7EGM - chains D and E of the 8 polymer chains in the assembly; structure by electron microscopy, 3.60 A resolution.

Chain D (and E):
Name: SWI/SNF complex subunit SWI3
From: Saccharomyces cerevisiae (strain ATCC 204508 / S288c)
Notes: chain E of this document is another copy of the same molecule, construct and numbering; everything in this record applies to it too
UniProtKB: P32591 (SWI3_YEAST); residue numbers follow UniProt; this construct covers 1-825
Sequence (836 residues; each row starts with the number of its first residue):
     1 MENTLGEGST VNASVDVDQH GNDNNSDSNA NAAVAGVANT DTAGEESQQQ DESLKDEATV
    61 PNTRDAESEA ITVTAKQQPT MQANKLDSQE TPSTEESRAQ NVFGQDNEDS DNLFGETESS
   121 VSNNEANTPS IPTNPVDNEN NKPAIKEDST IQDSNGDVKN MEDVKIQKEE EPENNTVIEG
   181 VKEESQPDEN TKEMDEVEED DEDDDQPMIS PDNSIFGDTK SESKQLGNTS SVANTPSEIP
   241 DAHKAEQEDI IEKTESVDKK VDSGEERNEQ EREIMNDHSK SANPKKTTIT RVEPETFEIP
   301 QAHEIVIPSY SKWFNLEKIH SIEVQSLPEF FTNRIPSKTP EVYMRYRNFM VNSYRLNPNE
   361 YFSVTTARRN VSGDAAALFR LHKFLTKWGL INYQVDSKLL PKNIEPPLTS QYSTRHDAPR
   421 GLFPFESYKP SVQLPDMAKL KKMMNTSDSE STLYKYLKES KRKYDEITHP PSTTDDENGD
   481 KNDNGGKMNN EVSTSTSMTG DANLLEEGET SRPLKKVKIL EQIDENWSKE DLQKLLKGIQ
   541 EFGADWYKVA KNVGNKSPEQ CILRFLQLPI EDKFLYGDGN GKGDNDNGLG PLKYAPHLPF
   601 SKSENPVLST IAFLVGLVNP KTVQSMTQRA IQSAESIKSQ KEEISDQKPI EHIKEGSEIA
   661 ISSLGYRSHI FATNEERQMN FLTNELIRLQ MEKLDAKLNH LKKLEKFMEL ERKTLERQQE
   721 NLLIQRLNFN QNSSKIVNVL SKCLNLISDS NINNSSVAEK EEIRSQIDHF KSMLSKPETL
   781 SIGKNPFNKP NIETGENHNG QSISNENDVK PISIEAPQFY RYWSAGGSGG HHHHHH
Disordered / not traced: 1-298, 469-513, 580-586, 641-665, 743-760, 789-836 (chain E: 1-297, 471-512, 580-586, 749-761, 782-836)
Differences from the reference sequence: expression tag (826-836)
Curated features (UniProtKB/Swiss-Prot):
  - region: Leu694 to Leu722 (Leucine-zipper)
  - modified residue: Ser88 (Phosphoserine), Ser185 (Phosphoserine), Thr235 (Phosphothreonine), Ser657 (Phosphoserine)

Chain D / chain E interface:
Pairs across the interface (167):
  Pro406(D) - Phe349(E)
  Pro406(D) - Leu356(E)  hydrophobic
  Pro407(D) - Ile299(E)  hydrophobic
  Pro407(D) - Asn352(E)
  Leu408(D) - Asn352(E)
  Thr409(D) - Asn352(E)  hydrogen bond
  Thr409(D) - Arg355(E)
  Ser410(D) - Leu316(E)
  Tyr412(D) - Ile299(E)  hydrogen bond (side chain-backbone)
  Tyr412(D) - Pro300(E)  hydrogen bond (side chain-backbone)
  Tyr412(D) - Gln301(E)
  Tyr412(D) - Ile305(E)  hydrophobic
  Ser413(D) - Gln301(E)  hydrogen bond (backbone-side chain)
  Thr414(D) - Ile305(E)
  Arg415(D) - Glu304(E)
  Arg415(D) - Ile305(E)  hydrogen bond (backbone-backbone)
  Arg415(D) - Val306(E)
  Arg415(D) - Ile307(E)  hydrogen bond (backbone-backbone)
  His416(D) - Ile307(E)
  His416(D) - Lys312(E)
  Asp417(D) - Val306(E)
  Asp417(D) - Ile307(E)  hydrogen bond (backbone-backbone)
  Asp417(D) - Ser309(E)  hydrogen bond (backbone-backbone)
  Asp417(D) - Tyr393(E)
  Ala418(D) - Ser309(E)
  Phe425(D) - Leu408(E)
  Glu426(D) - Thr414(E)
  Ser427(D) - Thr414(E)
  Ser427(D) - Ala418(E)
  Ser427(D) - Pro419(E)
  Tyr428(D) - Arg415(E)
  Tyr428(D) - His416(E)
  Tyr428(D) - Ala418(E)
  Tyr428(D) - Arg420(E)  hydrogen bond
  Tyr428(D) - Phe423(E)  hydrophobic
  Lys429(D) - Thr414(E)
  Lys429(D) - Arg415(E)  hydrogen bond (backbone-backbone)
  Lys429(D) - His416(E)
  Ser431(D) - His416(E)
  Leu440(D) - Val432(E)  hydrophobic
  Leu440(D) - Met437(E)  hydrophobic
  Met443(D) - Val432(E)  hydrophobic
  Met443(D) - Met437(E)  hydrophobic
  Met444(D) - Met437(E)
  Met444(D) - Lys441(E)  hydrogen bond (backbone-side chain)
  Met444(D) - Met444(E)  hydrophobic
  Thr446(D) - Lys441(E)
  Ser447(D) - Leu457(E)
  Thr452(D) - Leu434(E)
  Leu453(D) - Lys441(E)
  Tyr456(D) - Leu434(E)
  Tyr456(D) - Pro435(E)
  Tyr456(D) - Pro599(E)
  Leu457(D) - Ala438(E)  hydrophobic
  Lys461(D) - Phe600(E)
  Tyr464(D) - Phe600(E)
  Leu514(D) - Thr446(E)
  Tyr576(D) - Asn587(E)
  Tyr576(D) - Gly590(E)
  Tyr576(D) - Tyr594(E)
  Asn587(D) - Gly588(E)  hydrogen bond (side chain-backbone)
  Leu589(D) - Pro591(E)
  Leu592(D) - Tyr594(E)  hydrophobic
  Ala595(D) - Tyr428(E)
  Pro596(D) - Tyr428(E)
  Lys602(D) - Glu604(E)  salt bridge
  Val607(D) - Phe613(E)  hydrophobic
  Thr610(D) - Pro606(E)
  Thr610(D) - Thr610(E)  hydrogen bond
  Ile611(D) - Leu614(E)  hydrophobic
  Ile611(D) - Leu664(E)  hydrophobic
  Phe613(D) - Pro591(E)  hydrophobic
  Phe613(D) - Leu592(E)  hydrophobic
  Leu614(D) - Ser657(E)
  Val615(D) - Ile661(E)  hydrophobic
  Leu617(D) - Gly588(E)
  Leu617(D) - Leu589(E)  hydrophobic
  Leu617(D) - Gly590(E)
  Leu617(D) - Leu592(E)  hydrophobic
  Leu617(D) - Lys654(E)
  Val618(D) - Lys654(E)
  Val618(D) - Ser657(E)
  Val618(D) - Glu658(E)
  Val618(D) - Ile661(E)  hydrophobic
  Asn619(D) - Glu658(E)
  Thr622(D) - Glu658(E)  hydrogen bond
  Val623(D) - Glu658(E)
  Val623(D) - Ile661(E)  hydrophobic
  Val623(D) - Ser662(E)  hydrogen bond (backbone-side chain)
  Met626(D) - Met626(E)
  Met626(D) - Glu658(E)
  Met626(D) - Ile659(E)
  Met626(D) - Ser662(E)
  Thr627(D) - Ser662(E)
  Thr627(D) - Gly665(E)
  Thr627(D) - Tyr666(E)  hydrogen bond (side chain-backbone)
  Arg629(D) - Met626(E)  hydrogen bond (side chain-backbone)
  Ala630(D) - Thr622(E)
  Ala630(D) - Met626(E)  hydrophobic
  Ala630(D) - Tyr666(E)
  Ile631(D) - His669(E)
  Ser633(D) - Thr622(E)  hydrogen bond
  Ser633(D) - Ser625(E)  hydrogen bond
  Ala634(D) - Tyr666(E)
  Arg667(D) - Asn680(E)
  His669(D) - Glu676(E)  salt bridge
  Ile670(D) - Glu676(E)
  Ile670(D) - Arg677(E)
  Ile670(D) - Asn680(E)
  Phe671(D) - Asn680(E)
  Leu686(D) - Met691(E)  hydrophobic
  Ile687(D) - Ile687(E)  hydrophobic
  Gln690(D) - Met691(E)
  Gln690(D) - Asp695(E)  hydrogen bond
  Gln690(D) - Leu698(E)
  His700(D) - Glu705(E)  salt bridge
  Leu701(D) - Glu705(E)
  Leu704(D) - Glu705(E)
  Leu704(D) - Met708(E)
  Glu705(D) - Met708(E)
  Phe707(D) - Arg712(E)
  Met708(D) - Glu711(E)
  Met708(D) - Arg712(E)
  Met708(D) - Leu715(E)  hydrophobic
  Glu711(D) - Leu715(E)
  Arg712(D) - Glu711(E)  salt bridge
  Arg712(D) - Leu715(E)
  Leu715(D) - Leu715(E)
  Leu715(D) - Gln718(E)
  Gln718(D) - Leu722(E)
  Gln719(D) - Asn721(E)
  Leu722(D) - Gln725(E)
  Leu722(D) - Arg726(E)
  Gln725(D) - Arg726(E)
  Gln725(D) - Leu780(E)
  Arg726(D) - Gln725(E)  hydrogen bond
  Arg726(D) - Phe729(E)
  Asn728(D) - Leu780(E)  hydrogen bond (side chain-backbone)
  Phe729(D) - Ser733(E)
  Phe729(D) - Ile736(E)  hydrophobic
  Phe729(D) - Thr779(E)
  Phe729(D) - Leu780(E)  hydrophobic
  Asn732(D) - Met773(E)
  Asn732(D) - Thr779(E)  hydrogen bond (side chain-backbone)
  Asn732(D) - Ser781(E)
  Ser733(D) - Ile736(E)
  Ile736(D) - Leu740(E)  hydrophobic
  Ile736(D) - Leu774(E)  hydrophobic
  Val739(D) - Phe770(E)  hydrophobic
  Leu740(D) - Cys743(E)  hydrophobic
  Leu740(D) - Leu744(E)  hydrophobic
  Leu740(D) - Ile747(E)  hydrophobic
  Leu740(D) - Phe770(E)  hydrophobic
  Glu762(D) - Leu746(E)
  Ile763(D) - Leu746(E)
  Ile763(D) - Ile747(E)  hydrophobic
  Gln766(D) - Lys742(E)
  Gln766(D) - Cys743(E)
  Gln766(D) - Leu746(E)
  Ile767(D) - Cys743(E)  hydrophobic
  Phe770(D) - Ile736(E)  hydrophobic
  Phe770(D) - Val739(E)  hydrophobic
  Phe770(D) - Leu740(E)  hydrophobic
  Glu778(D) - Asn732(E)  hydrogen bond (backbone-side chain)
  Glu778(D) - Lys735(E)  salt bridge
  Thr779(D) - Asn728(E)  hydrogen bond
  Leu780(D) - Asn728(E)  hydrogen bond (backbone-side chain)
Also at the interface, not in a pair above, chain D (109 interface residues in all): Glu405, Pro419, Leu422, Pro430, Asn445, Ser460, Ile467, Gly588, Gly590, Pro591, Glu635, Glu676, Thr683, Leu694, Lys697, Met773, Leu774, Ile782
Also at the interface, not in a pair above, chain E (118 interface residues in all): Pro308, Glu317, Arg345, Val351, Ser353, Glu426, Ser427, Leu440, Ser447, Asp448, Lys593, Ser601, Val607, Thr627, Ile653, Leu694, Leu701, Lys702, Gln719, Ile724, Leu727, Val737

In short:
109 residues of chain D and 118 residues of chain E are in contact; the contacts include 26 hydrogen bonds and
5 salt bridges. Polar pairs include Lys602(D)-Glu604(E), His669(D)-Glu676(E) and His700(D)-Glu705(E).
Both chains are SWI/SNF complex subunit SWI3 (Saccharomyces cerevisiae (strain ATCC 204508 / S288c)). Entry
7EGM (The SRM module of SWI/SNF-nucleosome complex) was determined by electron microscopy (same publication as
7EG6 and 7EGP).
